6PW6 - chains A and C of the 9 polymer chains in the assembly; structure by electron microscopy, 4.50 A resolution (low resolution: residue-level contacts below are approximate; hydrogen-bond / salt-bridge calls are withheld).

Chain A (and C):
Molecule: Envelope glycoprotein gp120
Organism: Human immunodeficiency virus 1
Notes: chain C of this document is another copy of the same molecule, construct and numbering; everything in this record applies to it too
UniProt: Q2N0S6 (Q2N0S6_9HIV1); the construct lacks a stretch of the UniProt sequence and is renumbered around it, so the offset changes along the chain: 31-141 = UniProt 30-140; 150-186 = UniProt 141-177; 189-309 = UniProt 188-308; 312-323 = UniProt 309-320; 2 more segments
Sequence (516 residues; row label = number of the first residue in the row; note: 13 numbers in that range are skipped by the numbering (no residue carries them; nothing is unmodelled there); a row labelled like 186A-186J holds insertion residues (186A, then the next letters in order); numbers below 1 keep their minus sign (Met-4 is residue -4)):
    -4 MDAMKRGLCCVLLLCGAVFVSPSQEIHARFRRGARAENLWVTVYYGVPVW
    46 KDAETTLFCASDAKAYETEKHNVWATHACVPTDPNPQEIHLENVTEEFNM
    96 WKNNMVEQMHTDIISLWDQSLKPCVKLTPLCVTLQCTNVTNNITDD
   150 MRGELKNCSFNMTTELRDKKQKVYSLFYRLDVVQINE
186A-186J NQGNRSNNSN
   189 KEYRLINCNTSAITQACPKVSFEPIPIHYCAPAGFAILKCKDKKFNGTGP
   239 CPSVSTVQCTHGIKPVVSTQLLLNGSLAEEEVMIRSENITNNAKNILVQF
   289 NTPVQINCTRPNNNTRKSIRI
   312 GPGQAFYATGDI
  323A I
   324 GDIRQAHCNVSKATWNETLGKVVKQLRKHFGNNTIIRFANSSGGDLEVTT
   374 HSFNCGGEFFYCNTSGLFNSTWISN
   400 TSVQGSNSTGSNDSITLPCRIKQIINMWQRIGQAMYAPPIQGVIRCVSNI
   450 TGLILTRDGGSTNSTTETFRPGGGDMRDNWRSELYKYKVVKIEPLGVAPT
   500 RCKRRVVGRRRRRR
Disordered / not traced: -4 to 34, 59-63, 186A-186J, 400-412, 504-513
Differences from the reference sequence: expression tag (-4 to 30, 509-513); conflict Asn332 (Thr330 in Q2N0S6), Cys501 (Ala498 in Q2N0S6)
Cystine bridges: Cys54-Cys74, Cys119-Cys205, Cys126-Cys196, Cys131-Cys157, Cys218-Cys247, Cys228-Cys239, Cys296-Cys331, Cys378-Cys445, Cys385-Cys418
Glycans and other covalent adducts: N-acetylglucosamine (NAG) linked to Asn88, Asn133, Asn137, Asn156, Asn160, Asn234, Asn262, Asn276, Asn295, Asn301, Asn332, Asn339, Asn355, Asn363, Asn386, Asn392, Asn448; glycan linked to Asn197
From the paper describing this entry:
  - post-translational modification sites: Asn197

Chain A / chain C interface:
Contacting residue pairs (18; chain A residue first):
  Thr123(A) - Arg166(C)
  Pro124(A) - Arg166(C)
  Cys126(A) - Glu164(C)
  Cys126(A) - Leu165(C)
  Cys126(A) - Arg166(C)
  Val127(A) - Leu165(C)
  Thr128(A) - Leu165(C)
  Thr128(A) - Asp167(C)
  Arg192(A) - Leu165(C)
  Cys196(A) - Glu164(C)
  Cys196(A) - Leu165(C)
  Cys196(A) - Pro313(C)
  Asn197(A) - Glu164(C)
  Asn197(A) - Arg308(C)
  Thr198(A) - Gly314(C)
  Ser199(A) - Pro313(C)
  Ser199(A) - Gly314(C)
  Ala200(A) - Pro313(C)

Summary:
11 residues of chain A face 7 of chain C across their interface. N-acetylglucosamine is covalently linked to
Asn88(A), Asn133(A), Asn137(A), Asn156(A), Asn160(A) and Asn234(A) and 11 more. From the paper: a modification
site at Asn197(A).
Chain A and chain C are both Envelope glycoprotein gp120 (Human immunodeficiency virus 1); the structure, The
HIV-1 Envelope Glycoprotein Clone BG505 SOSIP.664 in Complex with Three Copies of the Bovine Broadly ..., was
determined by electron microscopy (same publication as 6OO0 and 6OPA).
